PDB entry 4OHP | X-ray diffraction, 2.40 A resolution | chain A

[Chain A]
Name: Glucokinase regulatory protein
Source organism: Homo sapiens
UniProtKB: Q14397 (GCKR_HUMAN); residue numbers follow UniProt; this construct covers 1-625
Sequence (638 residues; row label = number of the first residue in the row; numbers below 1 keep their minus sign (Met-11 is residue -11)):
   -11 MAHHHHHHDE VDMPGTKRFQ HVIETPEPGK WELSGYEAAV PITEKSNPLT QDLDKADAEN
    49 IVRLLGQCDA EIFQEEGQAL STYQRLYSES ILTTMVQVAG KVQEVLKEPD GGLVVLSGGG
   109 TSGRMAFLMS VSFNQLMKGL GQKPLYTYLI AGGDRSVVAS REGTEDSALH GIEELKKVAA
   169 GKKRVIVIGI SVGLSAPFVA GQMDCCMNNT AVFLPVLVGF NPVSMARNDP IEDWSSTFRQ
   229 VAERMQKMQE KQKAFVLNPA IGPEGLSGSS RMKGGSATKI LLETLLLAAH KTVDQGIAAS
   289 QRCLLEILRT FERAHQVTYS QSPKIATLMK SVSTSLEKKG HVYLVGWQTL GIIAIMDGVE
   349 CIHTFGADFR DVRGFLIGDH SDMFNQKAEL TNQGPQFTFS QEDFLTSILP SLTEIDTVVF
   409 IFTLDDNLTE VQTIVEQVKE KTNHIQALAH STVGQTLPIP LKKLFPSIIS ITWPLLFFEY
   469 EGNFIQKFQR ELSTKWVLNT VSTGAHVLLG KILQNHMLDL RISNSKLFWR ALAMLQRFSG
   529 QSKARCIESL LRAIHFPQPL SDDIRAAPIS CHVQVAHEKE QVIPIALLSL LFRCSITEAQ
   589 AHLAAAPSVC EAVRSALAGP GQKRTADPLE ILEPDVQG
Unresolved in the structure: -11 to 0, 67-68, 366-384, 607-626
Construct notes: expression tag (-11 to 0, 626)
Residues lining bound ligands:
  - 2TJ (4-[(2S)-4-[(6-aminopyridin-3-yl)sulfonyl]-2-(prop-1-yn-1-yl)piperazin-1-yl]-N-methylbenzenesulfonamide): Val10, Tyr24, Glu25, Val28, Pro29, Glu32, Lys33, Ser34, Gly181, Leu182, Ser183, Asn209, Met213, Ala214, Arg215, Asp217, His504, Lys514, Trp517, Arg518, Leu520, Ala521, Gln524, Arg525
  - D-sorbitol-6-phosphate (S6P): Gly107, Gly108, Thr109, Ser110, Glu150, Glu153, Ser179, Val180, Gly181, Ser183, Ala184, Gly256, Ser257, Ser258, Arg259, His351, Thr352, Lys514
Swiss-Prot annotation at these positions:
  - region: Ala199, Val200 (Important for interaction with GCK), Leu463 to Phe465 (Essential for interaction with GCK)
  - binding site (beta-D-fructose 1-phosphate): Thr109, Ser110, Glu153, Ser179 to Gly181, Glu348, Lys514
  - binding site (beta-D-fructose 6-phosphate): Thr109, Ser110, Ser179 to Gly181, Lys514
  - natural variant: Pro446 (P446L: Protective factor against diabetes type 2)
  - mutagenesis: Lys326 to Lys327 (No effect on inhibition of glucokinase), Asp413 (D413A: Impairs inhibition of glucokinase), Lys450 to Lys451 (Impairs inhibition of glucokinase), Leu463 to Phe465 (Abolishes interaction with GCK. Abolishes inhibition of GCK)

[Summary]
Bound to chain A: compound 2TJ and D-sorbitol-6-phosphate. UniProt lists 8 beta-D-fructose 1-phosphate-binding
residues, 6 beta-D-fructose 6-phosphate-binding residues and 8 mutagenesis sites.
Chain A is Glucokinase regulatory protein (Homo sapiens); the structure, Human GKRP bound to AMG-3227 and S6P,
was determined by X-ray diffraction together with 4OHK, 4OHM and 4OHO from the same study.
